7Y5C - chains B and D of the 20 polymer chains in the assembly; structure by electron microscopy, 4.70 A resolution (low resolution: residue-level contacts below are approximate; hydrogen-bond / salt-bridge calls are withheld).

[Chain B]
Name: ATP synthase subunit alpha
Organism: Mycolicibacterium smegmatis
Notes: EC 7.1.2.2
UniProt: A0R202 (ATPA_MYCS2); residue numbers follow UniProt; this construct covers 1-548
Amino-acid sequence (548 residues; row label = number of the first residue in the row):
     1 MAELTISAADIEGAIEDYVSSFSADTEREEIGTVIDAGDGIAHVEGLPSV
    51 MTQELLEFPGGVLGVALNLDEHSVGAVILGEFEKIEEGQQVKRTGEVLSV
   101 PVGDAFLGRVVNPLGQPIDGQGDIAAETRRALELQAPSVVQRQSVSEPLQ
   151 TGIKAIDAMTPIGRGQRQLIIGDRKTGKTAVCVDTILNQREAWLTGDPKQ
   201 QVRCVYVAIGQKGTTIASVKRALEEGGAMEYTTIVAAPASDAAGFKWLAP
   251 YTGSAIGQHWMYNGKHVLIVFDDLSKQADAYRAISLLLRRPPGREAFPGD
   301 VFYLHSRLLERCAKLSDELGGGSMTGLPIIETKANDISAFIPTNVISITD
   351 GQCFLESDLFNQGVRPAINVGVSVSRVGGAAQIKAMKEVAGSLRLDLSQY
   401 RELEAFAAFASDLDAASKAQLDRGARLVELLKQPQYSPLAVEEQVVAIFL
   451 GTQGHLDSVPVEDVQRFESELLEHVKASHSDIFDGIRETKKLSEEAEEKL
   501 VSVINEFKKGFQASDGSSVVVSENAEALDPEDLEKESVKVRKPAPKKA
Disordered / not traced: 1-10, 23-27, 521-548
Residues lining bound ligands: ATP (adenosine-5'-triphosphate): Lys175, Thr176, Gly177, Lys178, Thr179, Ala180, Gln211, Phe360, Arg365, Gln433, Pro434, Gln435
Curated features (UniProtKB/Swiss-Prot):
  - binding site (ATP): Gly172 to Thr179
  - site: Ser373 (Required for activity)

[Chain D]
Name: ATP synthase subunit beta
Organism: Mycolicibacterium smegmatis
Notes: EC 7.1.2.2
UniProt: A0R200 (ATPB_MYCS2); residue numbers follow UniProt; this construct covers 2-475
Amino-acid sequence (481 residues; row label = number of the first residue in the row; numbers below 1 keep their minus sign (Met-5 is residue -5)):
    -5 MHHHHHHTATAEKTAGRVVRITGPVVDVEFPRGSVPELFNALHAEITFGA
    45 LAKTLTLEVAQHLGDSLVRCISMQPTDGLVRGVEVTDTGASISVPVGDGV
    95 KGHVFNALGDCLDDPGYGKDFEHWSIHRKPPAFSDLEPRTEMLETGLKVV
   145 DLLTPYVRGGKIALFGGAGVGKTVLIQEMINRIARNFGGTSVFAGVGERT
   195 REGNDLWVELADANVLKDTALVFGQMDEPPGTRMRVALSALTMAEFFRDE
   245 QGQDVLLFIDNIFRFTQAGSEVSTLLGRMPSAVGYQPTLADEMGELQERI
   295 TSTRGRSITSMQAVYVPADDYTDPAPATTFAHLDATTELSRAVFSKGIFP
   345 AVDPLASSSTILDPAIVGDEHYRVAQEVIRILQRYKDLQDIIAILGIDEL
   395 SEEDKQLVNRARRIERFLSQNMMAAEQFTGQPGSTVPLKETIEAFDKLTK
   445 GEFDHLPEQAFFLIGGLDDLAKKAESLGAKL
Disordered / not traced: -5 to 7, 472-475
Differences from the reference sequence: initiating methionine (-5); expression tag (-4 to 1)
Metal / ion sites: Mg2+: Thr167 (together with ATP)
Residues lining bound ligands: ATP (adenosine-5'-triphosphate): Gly161, Ala162, Gly163, Val164, Gly165, Lys166, Thr167, Val168, Arg193, Glu196, Phe343, Ala419, Phe422, Thr423

[Interface between chain B and chain D]
Pairs across the interface - 35 pairs, chain B then chain D:
  Ile35(B) - Gly58(D)
  Asp36(B) - His56(D)
  Ala37(B) - His56(D)
  Asp39(B) - Gln55(D)
  Asp39(B) - Arg272(D)
  Phe82(B) - Leu32(D)
  Glu83(B) - Phe33(D)
  Arg174(B) - Phe324(D)
  Lys175(B) - Phe324(D)
  Lys212(B) - Gln291(D)
  Lys212(B) - His326(D)
  Lys212(B) - Leu327(D)
  Gly213(B) - Phe127(D)
  Gly213(B) - Leu130(D)
  Ile216(B) - Phe127(D)
  Ala217(B) - Leu130(D)
  Arg221(B) - Glu131(D)
  Arg221(B) - Pro132(D)
  Ala239(B) - Gly288(D)
  Ala283(B) - Thr282(D)
  Leu286(B) - Met273(D)
  Leu287(B) - Pro281(D)
  Leu287(B) - Thr282(D)
  Arg289(B) - Gly271(D)
  Arg289(B) - Met273(D)
  Glu295(B) - Ala276(D)
  Ala296(B) - Ser275(D)
  Ala296(B) - Ala276(D)
  Lys333(B) - Thr316(D)
  Asn361(B) - Ile373(D)
  Asn361(B) - Gln377(D)
  Gln362(B) - Arg374(D)
  Gln362(B) - Gln377(D)
  Arg365(B) - Tyr366(D)
  Phe409(B) - Asp398(D)
Interface residues without a listed pair, chain B (31 interface residues in all): Glu81, Val110, Thr214, Ser218, Ser240, Asp358
Interface residues without a listed pair, chain D (37 interface residues in all): Lys123, Pro124, Lys155, Pro274, Tyr315, Ala321, Asp328, Leu349, Gln370, Ser395

[Summary]
Chain B and chain D form an interface of 31 and 37 residues respectively. Ligands of chain B: ATP. Bound to
chain D: ATP. Curated annotation (UniProt) lists 8 ATP-binding residues on chain B.
Chain B is ATP synthase subunit alpha and chain D is ATP synthase subunit beta, both from Mycolicibacterium
smegmatis; the structure, Cryo-EM structure of F-ATP synthase from Mycolicibacterium smegmatis (rotational
state 2), was determined by electron microscopy, deposited together with 7Y5A, 7Y5B and 7Y5D.
